5TCP - chains 0 and C of the 48 polymer chains in the assembly; structure by electron microscopy, 4.30 A resolution (low resolution: residue-level contacts below are approximate; hydrogen-bond / salt-bridge calls are withheld).

# Chain 0
Name: Lipoprotein PrgK
From: Salmonella enterica subsp. enterica serovar Typhimurium
Reference sequence: P41786 (PRGK_SALTY); residues 18-252 here = UniProt positions 18-252
Sequence (235 residues; each row starts with the number of its first residue):
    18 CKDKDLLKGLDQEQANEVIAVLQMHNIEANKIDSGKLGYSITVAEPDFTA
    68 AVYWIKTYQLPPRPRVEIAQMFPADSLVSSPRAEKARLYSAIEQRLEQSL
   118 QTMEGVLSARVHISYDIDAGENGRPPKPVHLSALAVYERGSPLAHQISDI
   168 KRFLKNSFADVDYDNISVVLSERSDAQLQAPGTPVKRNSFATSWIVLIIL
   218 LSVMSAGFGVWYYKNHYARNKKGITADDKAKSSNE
Not modelled in the structure: 18-19, 204-252
UniProt features mapped onto this chain:
  - lipidation: Cys-18 (N-palmitoyl cysteine)

# Chain C
Name: Protein PrgH
From: Salmonella enterica subsp. enterica serovar Typhimurium
Reference sequence: P41783 (PRGH_SALTY); numbering as in UniProt (aligned over 130-392)
Sequence (263 residues; row label = number of the first residue in the row):
   130 SAKKNEPRFKNGIVAALAGFFILGIGTVGTLWILNSPQRQAAELDSLLGQ
   180 EKERFQVLPGRDKMLYVAAQNERDTLWARQVLARGDYDKNARVINENEEN
   230 KRISIWLDTYYPQLAYYRIHFDEPRKPVFWLSRQRNTMSKKELEVLSQKL
   280 RALMPYADSVNITLMDDVTAAGQAEAGLKQQALPYSRRNHKGGVTFVIQG
   330 ALDDVEILRARQFVDSYYRTWGGRYVQFAIELKDDWLKGRSFQYGAEGYI
   380 KMSPGHWYFPSPL
Not modelled in the structure: 130-170, 365-392

# How chain 0 and chain C interact
Residue-residue contacts (14):
  Arg-156(0) with Glu-227(C)
  His-162(0) with Ile-359(C)
  Ser-165(0) with Leu-361(C)
  Asp-166(0) with Arg-340(C)
  Arg-169(0) with Asp-333(C); Leu-361(C)
  Asp-179(0) with Asp-363(C)
  Tyr-180(0) with Leu-361(C); Lys-362(C); Asp-363(C)
  Arg-190(0) with Leu-205(C)
  Asp-192(0) with Arg-208(C)
  Leu-195(0) with Gln-209(C); Ala-212(C)
Other interface residues (no listed pair), chain 0 (14 interface residues in all): Glu-155, Lys-168, Asp-181, Gln-196
Other interface residues (no listed pair), chain C (15 interface residues in all): Lys-230, Leu-331, Ile-336, Val-343

# Overview
14 residues of chain 0 face 15 of chain C across their interface.
Here chain 0 is Lipoprotein PrgK and chain C is Protein PrgH, both from Salmonella enterica subsp. enterica
serovar Typhimurium. Entry 5TCP (Near-atomic resolution cryo-EM structure of the periplasmic domains of PrgH
and PrgK) was determined by electron microscopy together with 5TCQ and 5TCR from the same study.
